PDB entry 3R2X | X-ray diffraction, 3.10 A resolution | chains A and B of the 3 polymer chains in the assembly

# Chain A
Molecule: Hemagglutinin
Source organism: Influenza A virus
Notes: fragment: HA1 chain
Reference sequence: Q9WFX3 (HEMA_I18A0); the construct lacks a stretch of the UniProt sequence, so the offset changes along the chain: 11-54 = UniProt 18-61; 55-83 = UniProt 63-91; 84-95 = UniProt 93-104; 96-125 = UniProt 106-135; 3 more segments
Chain sequence (331 residues; numbered 7 to 329 plus 8 insertion-coded residues; the number before each row is that of its first residue; a row labelled like 125A-125C holds insertion residues (125A, then the next letters in order)):
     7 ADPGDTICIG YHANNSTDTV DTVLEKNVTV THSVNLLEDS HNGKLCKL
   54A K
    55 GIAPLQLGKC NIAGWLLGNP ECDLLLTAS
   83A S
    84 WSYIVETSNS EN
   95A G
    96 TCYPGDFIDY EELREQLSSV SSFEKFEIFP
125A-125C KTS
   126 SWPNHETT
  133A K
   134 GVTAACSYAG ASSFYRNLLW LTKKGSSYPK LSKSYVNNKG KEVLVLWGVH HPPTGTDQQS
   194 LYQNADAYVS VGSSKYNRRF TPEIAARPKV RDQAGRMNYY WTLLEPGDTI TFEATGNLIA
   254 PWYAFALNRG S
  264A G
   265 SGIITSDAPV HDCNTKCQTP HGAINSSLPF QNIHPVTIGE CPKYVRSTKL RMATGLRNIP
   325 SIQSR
Unresolved in the structure: 7-10, 325-329
Sequence notes: expression tag (7-10)
Curated features (UniProtKB/Swiss-Prot):
  - site: Arg329 (Cleavage)
  - glycosylation (N-linked (GlcNAc...) asparagine): Asn20, Asn21, Asn33, Asn95, Asn289
Cystine bridges: Cys52-Cys277, Cys64-Cys76, Cys97-Cys139, Cys281-Cys305
Covalent attachments: N-acetylglucosamine (NAG) linked to Asn33, Asn95

# Chain B
Molecule: Hemagglutinin
Source organism: Influenza A virus
Notes: fragment: HA2 chain
Reference sequence: Q9WFX3 (HEMA_I18A0); residues 1-176 here correspond to UniProt positions 345-520 (UniProt number = residue number + 344)
Chain sequence (179 residues; numbered 1 to 179; the number before each row is that of its first residue):
     1 GLFGAIAGFI EGGWTGMIDG WYGYHHQNEQ GSGYAADQKS TQNAIDGITN KVNSVIEKMN
    61 TQFTAVGKEF NNLERRIENL NKKVDDGFLD IWTYNAELLV LLENERTLDF HDSNVRNLYE
   121 KVKSQLKNNA KEIGNGCFEF YHKCDDACME SVRNGTYDYP KYSEESKLNR EEIDGVSGR
Unresolved in the structure: 172-179
Sequence notes: expression tag (177-179)
Curated features (UniProtKB/Swiss-Prot):
  - glycosylation: Asn154 (N-linked (GlcNAc...) asparagine)
Cystine bridges: Cys144-Cys148

# Interface between chain A and chain B
Pairs across the interface (119):
  Asp11(A) with Gln27(B); Asn28(B); Glu29(B); Glu139(B); Phe140(B), hydrogen bond (backbone-backbone); His142(B); Lys143(B); Cys144(B)
  Thr12(A) with His26(B); Gln27(B), hydrogen bond (backbone-backbone); Phe138(B); Phe140(B)
  Ile13(A) with His25(B); His26(B); Cys137(B); Phe138(B), hydrogen bond (backbone-backbone); Phe140(B), hydrophobic
  Cys14(A) with Trp14(B); Tyr24(B); His25(B), hydrogen bond (backbone-backbone); Gly136(B); Cys137(B), disulfide
  Ile15(A) with Ile10(B); Trp14(B); Gly23(B); Tyr24(B), hydrophobic; Tyr119(B), hydrophobic; Val122(B), hydrophobic; Gly136(B), hydrogen bond (backbone-backbone)
  Gly16(A) with Trp14(B); Tyr22(B); Gly23(B), hydrogen bond (backbone-backbone)
  Tyr17(A) with Ile6(B), hydrophobic; Ala7(B), hydrogen bond (side chain-backbone); Ile10(B), hydrogen bond (side chain-backbone); Glu11(B); Gly12(B), hydrogen bond (side chain-backbone); Gly13(B); Trp14(B), hydrogen bond (backbone-backbone); Met17(B); Trp21(B)
  His18(A) with Met17(B), hydrogen bond (side chain-backbone); Gly20(B); Trp21(B), hydrogen bond (backbone-backbone)
  Ala19(A) with Gly13(B); Trp14(B), hydrogen bond (backbone-backbone); Thr15(B)
  Val26(A) with Asn104(B)
  Asp27(A) with Leu101(B); Asn104(B), hydrogen bond (backbone-side chain)
  Thr28(A) with Leu101(B); Asn104(B); Glu105(B), hydrogen bond; Leu108(B)
  Val29(A) with Leu101(B); Glu105(B), hydrogen bond (backbone-side chain)
  Leu30(A) with Glu105(B), hydrogen bond (backbone-side chain)
  Val36(A) with Leu108(B), hydrophobic
  Thr37(A) with Trp21(B)
  His38(A) with Trp21(B)
  Glu106(A) with Glu69(B); Asn71(B)
  Arg109(A) with Glu69(B), salt bridge
  Glu110(A) with Lys68(B), salt bridge
  Gly264A(A) with Thr64(B), hydrogen bond (backbone-side chain)
  Ser265(A) with Thr64(B)
  Phe294(A) with Ala96(B), hydrophobic
  Pro299(A) with Gln62(B)
  Val300(A) with Ala65(B)
  Thr301(A) with Gln62(B), hydrogen bond; Thr64(B); Ala65(B), hydrogen bond (backbone-backbone)
  Ile302(A) with Thr64(B); Val66(B), hydrophobic
  Gly303(A) with Gln62(B); Phe63(B); Thr64(B), hydrogen bond (backbone-side chain)
  Glu304(A) with Gln62(B); Phe63(B)
  Cys305(A) with Thr61(B); Gln62(B), hydrogen bond (backbone-backbone)
  Pro306(A) with Gln62(B)
  Lys307(A) with Met59(B); Gln62(B); Trp92(B)
  Tyr308(A) with Gln62(B), hydrogen bond (backbone-side chain); Leu89(B)
  Val309(A) with Leu89(B), hydrophobic; Trp92(B); Thr93(B)
  Arg310(A) with Leu89(B); Asp90(B), salt bridge; Thr93(B), hydrogen bond (backbone-side chain)
  Ser311(A) with Thr93(B); Glu97(B), hydrogen bond
  Leu314(A) with Ala96(B); Glu97(B)
  Arg315(A) with Val100(B); Asn104(B), hydrogen bond (backbone-side chain)
  Met316(A) with Lys51(B); Glu103(B); Asn104(B)
  Ala317(A) with Asn104(B), hydrogen bond (backbone-side chain); Thr107(B); Leu108(B), hydrophobic
  Thr318(A) with Trp21(B); Ile48(B); His111(B), hydrogen bond (backbone-side chain)
  Gly319(A) with Trp21(B); Leu108(B); His111(B), hydrogen bond (backbone-side chain)
  Leu320(A) with Ile6(B), hydrophobic; Trp21(B); His111(B)
  Ile323(A) with Ala7(B), hydrophobic; Glu11(B); Gly12(B); Gly13(B), hydrogen bond (backbone-backbone)
  Pro324(A) with Thr15(B)
Also at the interface, not in a pair above, chain A (50 interface residues in all): Leu42, Gly266, Ile267, Pro293, Arg321
Also at the interface, not in a pair above, chain B (67 interface residues in all): Ala5, Ile18, Val52, Val55, Phe70, Glu74, Asp86, Leu102, Val115, Leu118, Leu126, Met149
Disulfides between the chains: Cys14(A)-Cys137(B)

# In short
50 residues of chain A face 67 of chain B across their interface, with 1 disulfide bond, 30 hydrogen bonds and
3 salt bridges. Polar pairs include Arg109(A)-Glu69(B), Glu110(A)-Lys68(B) and Arg310(A)-Asp90(B).
N-acetylglucosamine is covalently linked to Asn33(A) and Asn95(A).
Here chain A is Hemagglutinin and chain B is Hemagglutinin, both from Influenza A virus. Entry 3R2X (Crystal
structure of the de novo designed binding protein HB36.3 in complex the the 1918 influenza ...) was determined
by X-ray diffraction.
